Entry 6FXM (X-ray diffraction, 2.10 A resolution); this record covers chain A.

[Chain A]
Protein: Procollagen-lysine, 2-oxoglutarate 5-dioxygenase 3
Source organism: Homo sapiens
Notes: EC 1.14.11.4
Reference sequence: O60568 (PLOD3_HUMAN); numbering as in UniProt (aligned over 25-738)
Sequence (718 residues; each row starts with the number of its first residue):
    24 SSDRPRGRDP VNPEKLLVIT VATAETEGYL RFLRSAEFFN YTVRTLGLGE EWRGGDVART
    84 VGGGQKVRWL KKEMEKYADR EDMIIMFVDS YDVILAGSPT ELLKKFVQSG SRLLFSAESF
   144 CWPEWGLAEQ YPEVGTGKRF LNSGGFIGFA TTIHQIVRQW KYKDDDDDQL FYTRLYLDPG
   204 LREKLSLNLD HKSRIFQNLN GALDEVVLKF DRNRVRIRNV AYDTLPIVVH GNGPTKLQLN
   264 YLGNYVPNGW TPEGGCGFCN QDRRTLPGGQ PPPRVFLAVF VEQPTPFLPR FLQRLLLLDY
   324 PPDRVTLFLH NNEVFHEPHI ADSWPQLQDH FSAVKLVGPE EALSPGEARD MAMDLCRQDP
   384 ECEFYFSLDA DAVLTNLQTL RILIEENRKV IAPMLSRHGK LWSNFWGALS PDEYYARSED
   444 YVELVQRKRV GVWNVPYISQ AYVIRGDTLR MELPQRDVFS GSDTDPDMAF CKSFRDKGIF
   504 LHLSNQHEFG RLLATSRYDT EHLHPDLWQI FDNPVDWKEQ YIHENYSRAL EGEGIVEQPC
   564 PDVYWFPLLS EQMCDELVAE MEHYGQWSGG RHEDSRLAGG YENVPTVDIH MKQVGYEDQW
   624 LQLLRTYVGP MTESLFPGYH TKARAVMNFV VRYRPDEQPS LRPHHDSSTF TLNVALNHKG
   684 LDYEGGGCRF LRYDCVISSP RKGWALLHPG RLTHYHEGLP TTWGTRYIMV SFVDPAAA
Unresolved in the structure: 24-32, 73-85, 288-292, 592-596, 603-606, 739-741
Disulfide bonds: C279-C282, C379-C385, C563-C698
Covalent attachments: N-acetylglucosamine (NAG) linked to N63, N548
Sequence notes: expression tag (24, 739-741)
Metal / ion sites: Mn2+ site 1: D112, D115, H253; Mn2+ site 2: D597, D611; Fe2+: H667, D669, H719 (together with 2-oxoglutaric acid)
Small-molecule neighbours: 2-oxoglutaric acid (AKG): R599, F652, V654, Y656, L664, H667, D669, N676, G690, C691, H719, G721, R729, I731, V733, F735
Curated features (UniProtKB/Swiss-Prot):
  - binding site (UDP): V44 to T46, D112 to Y114, G256 to K259
  - binding site (Mn(2+)): D112, D115, H253
  - binding site (2-oxoglutarate): R599, Y656, N676, R729
  - binding site (Fe cation): H667, D669, H719
  - glycosylation (N-linked (GlcNAc...) asparagine): N63, N548
From the paper describing this entry:
  - Mn2+ coordination: D112, D115, H253
  - mutagenesis - W148N/L150T, L715D: unchanged catalytic activity
  - mutagenesis - L715R: abolished catalytic activity
  - mutagenesis - W75A, Y114A: abolished catalytic activity (LH3 GT enzymatic activity)
  - disease-associated variants - N223S: abolished catalytic activity on glycosyltransferase
  - disease-associated variants - N223S: decreased catalytic activity on lysyl hydroxylase

[In short]
Ligands of chain A: 2-oxoglutaric acid. N-acetylglucosamine is covalently linked to N63 and N548. From the
paper: W75A and Y114A abolish catalytic activity (LH3 GT enzymatic activity); Mn2+ coordination by D112, D115
and H253; 6 substitutions were tested in all.
Chain A is Procollagen-lysine, 2-oxoglutarate 5-dioxygenase 3 (Homo sapiens); the structure, Crystal Structure
of full-length Human Lysyl Hydroxylase LH3 - Cocrystal with Mn2+, was determined by X-ray diffraction together
with 6FXT, 6FXX and 6FXY from the same study.
